PDB entry 7NJL | electron microscopy, 2.71 A resolution | chains C and b of the 20 polymer chains in the assembly

== Chain C ==
Molecule: ATP synthase subunit alpha
From: Mycolicibacterium smegmatis (strain ATCC 700084 / mc(2)155)
Notes: EC 7.1.2.2
Reference sequence: A0R202 (ATPA_MYCS2); numbering as in UniProt (aligned over 1-548)
Chain sequence (548 residues; row label = number of the first residue in the row):
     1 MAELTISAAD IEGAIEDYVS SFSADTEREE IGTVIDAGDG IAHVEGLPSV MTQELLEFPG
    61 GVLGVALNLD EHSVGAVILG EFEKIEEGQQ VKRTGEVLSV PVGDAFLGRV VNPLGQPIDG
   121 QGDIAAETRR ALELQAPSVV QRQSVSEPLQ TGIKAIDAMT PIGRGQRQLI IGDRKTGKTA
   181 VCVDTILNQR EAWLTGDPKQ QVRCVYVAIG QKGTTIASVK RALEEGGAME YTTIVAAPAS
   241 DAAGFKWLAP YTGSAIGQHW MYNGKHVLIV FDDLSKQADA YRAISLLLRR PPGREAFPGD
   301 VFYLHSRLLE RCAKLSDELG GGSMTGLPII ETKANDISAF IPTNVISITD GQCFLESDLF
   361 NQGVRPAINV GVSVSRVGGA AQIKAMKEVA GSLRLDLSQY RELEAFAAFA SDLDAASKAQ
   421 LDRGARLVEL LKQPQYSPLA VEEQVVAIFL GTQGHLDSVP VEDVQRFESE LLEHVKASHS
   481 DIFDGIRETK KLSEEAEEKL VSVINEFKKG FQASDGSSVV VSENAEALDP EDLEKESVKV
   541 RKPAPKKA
Not modelled in the structure: 1-5, 409-412, 522-524, 546-548
Metal / ion sites: Mg2+: Thr179 (together with ATP)
Small-molecule neighbours:
  - ADP (adenosine-5'-diphosphate): Val374, Ser375, Arg376
  - ATP (adenosine-5'-triphosphate): Asp173, Arg174, Lys175, Thr176, Gly177, Lys178, Thr179, Ala180, Glu331, Phe360, Arg365, Pro366, Gln433, Pro434, Gln435
Swiss-Prot annotation at these positions:
  - binding site (ATP): Gly172 to Thr179
  - site: Ser373 (Required for activity)

== Chain b ==
Molecule: ATP synthase subunit b
From: Mycolicibacterium smegmatis (strain ATCC 700084 / mc(2)155)
Notes: engineered mutation(s): C-ter 10His tag
Reference sequence: A0R204 (ATPF_MYCS2); numbering as in UniProt (aligned over 1-170)
Chain sequence (180 residues; each row starts with the number of its first residue):
     1 MGEFSATILA ASQAAEEGGG GSNFLIPNGT FFAVLIIFLI VLGVISKWVV PPISKVLAER
    61 EAMLAKTAAD NRKSAEQVAA AQADYEKEMA EARAQASALR DEARAAGRSV VDEKRAQASG
   121 EVAQTLTQAD QQLSAQGDQV RSGLESSVDG LSAKLASRIL GVDVNSGGTQ HHHHHHHHHH
Not modelled in the structure: 1-21, 167-180
Sequence notes: expression tag (171-180)

== Interface between chain C and chain b ==
Pairs across the interface (23):
  Ile6(C) with Leu133(b), hydrophobic; Gln136(b)
  Ala8(C) with Val140(b), hydrophobic; Leu144(b), hydrophobic
  Ile11(C) with Leu144(b), hydrophobic
  Glu12(C) with Leu144(b); Leu151(b)
  Ile15(C) with Leu151(b), hydrophobic
  Glu16(C) with Leu151(b); Lys154(b)
  Val19(C) with Leu151(b); Lys154(b); Leu155(b); Arg158(b)
  Ser20(C) with Arg158(b), hydrogen bond (backbone-side chain)
  Phe22(C) with Arg158(b), hydrogen bond (backbone-side chain); Ile159(b), hydrophobic
  Glu470(C) with Arg104(b), salt bridge
  Glu473(C) with Arg104(b), salt bridge
  Lys509(C) with Arg93(b), hydrogen bond (backbone-side chain)
  Gln512(C) with Arg93(b); Ala94(b); Ser97(b)
Also at the interface, not in a pair above, chain C (17 interface residues in all): Ser21, Ser23, Phe507, Gly510
Also at the interface, not in a pair above, chain b (17 interface residues in all): Ala90, Arg100, Gly137, Ser147

== Summary ==
The chain C/chain b interface involves 17 residues from each chain, with 3 hydrogen bonds and 2 salt bridges.
Polar contacts include Glu470(C)-Arg104(b), Glu473(C)-Arg104(b) and Ser20(C)-Arg158(b). Bound to chain C: ATP
and ADP. UniProt lists 8 ATP-binding residues on chain C.
Chain C is ATP synthase subunit alpha and chain b is ATP synthase subunit b, both from Mycolicibacterium
smegmatis (strain ATCC 700084 / mc(2)155); the structure, Mycobacterium smegmatis ATP synthase state 1b, was
determined by electron microscopy together with 7NJK, 7NJM, 7NJN, 7NJO, 7NJP, 7NJQ and 20 further entries from
the same study.
